5WK2 - chains L and H; structure by X-ray diffraction, 1.50 A resolution.

== Chain L ==
Molecule: M116 light chain
From: Homo sapiens
Chain sequence (220 residues; numbered 1 to 220; the number before each row is that of its first residue):
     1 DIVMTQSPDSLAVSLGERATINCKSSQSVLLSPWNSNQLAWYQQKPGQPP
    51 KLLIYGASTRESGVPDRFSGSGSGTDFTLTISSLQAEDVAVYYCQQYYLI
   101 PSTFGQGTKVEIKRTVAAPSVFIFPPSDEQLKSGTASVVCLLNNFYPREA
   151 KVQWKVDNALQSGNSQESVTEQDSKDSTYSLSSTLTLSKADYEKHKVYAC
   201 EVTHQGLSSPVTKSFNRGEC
Disordered / not traced: 220
Disulfides: Cys23-Cys94, Cys140-Cys200
From the paper describing this entry:
  - conformationally variable residues (loop rearrangement): Ser32 to Asn35

== Chain H ==
Molecule: M116 heavy chain
From: Homo sapiens
Notes: fragment: fd
Chain sequence (230 residues; row label = number of the first residue in the row):
     1 EVQLVQSGAEVKKPGESLKISCKGSGYSFTSYWIGWVRQMPGKGLEWMGI
    51 IDPSDSDTRYSPSFQGQVTISADKSISTAYLQWSSLKASDTAMYYCARVG
   101 PADVWDSFDYWGQGTLVTVSSASTKGPSVFPLAPSSKSTSGGTAALGCLV
   151 KDYFPEPVTVSWNSGALTSGVHTFPAVLQSSGLYSLSSVVTVPSSSLGTQ
   201 TYICNVNHKPSNTKVDKKVEPKSCHHHHHH
Disordered / not traced: 136-141, 224-230
Disulfides: Cys22-Cys96, Cys148-Cys204
From the paper describing this entry:
  - conformationally variable residues (loop rearrangement): Ala97 to Gly100

== Interface between chain L and chain H ==
Residue-residue contacts - 68 pairs, chain L then chain H:
  Leu31(L) - Val104(H)  hydrophobic
  Trp34(L) - Asp103(H)
  Gln38(L) - Trp105(H)
  Ala40(L) - Ser107(H)
  Tyr42(L) - Ser107(H)
  Tyr42(L) - Phe108(H)  hydrogen bond (side chain-backbone)
  Tyr42(L) - Trp111(H)
  Gln44(L) - Gln39(H)  hydrogen bond
  Gln44(L) - Tyr95(H)  hydrogen bond
  Gln48(L) - Tyr95(H)  hydrogen bond (backbone-side chain)
  Pro49(L) - Tyr95(H)  hydrophobic
  Pro49(L) - Gly112(H)
  Pro49(L) - Gln113(H)
  Pro50(L) - Leu45(H)  hydrophobic
  Pro50(L) - Trp111(H)
  Leu52(L) - Ser107(H)
  Leu52(L) - Phe108(H)
  Tyr93(L) - Gln39(H)  hydrogen bond
  Tyr93(L) - Lys43(H)
  Tyr93(L) - Gly44(H)
  Tyr93(L) - Leu45(H)
  Gln95(L) - Phe108(H)
  Tyr97(L) - Trp105(H)
  Tyr97(L) - Asp106(H)
  Tyr97(L) - Ser107(H)
  Ile100(L) - Trp105(H)
  Pro101(L) - Trp47(H)  hydrophobic
  Pro101(L) - Pro62(H)
  Ser102(L) - Trp47(H)
  Phe104(L) - Leu45(H)
  Phe104(L) - Trp47(H)
  Phe104(L) - Phe108(H)  hydrophobic
  Phe122(L) - Ala145(H)  hydrophobic
  Phe124(L) - Leu132(H)
  Phe124(L) - Ala133(H)
  Phe124(L) - Ala145(H)
  Ser127(L) - Phe130(H)
  Ser127(L) - Pro131(H)
  Asp128(L) - Lys222(H)  salt bridge
  Glu129(L) - Val129(H)
  Glu129(L) - Phe130(H)
  Glu129(L) - Pro131(H)
  Glu129(L) - Lys217(H)  salt bridge
  Gln130(L) - Phe130(H)
  Gln130(L) - Lys151(H)
  Ser137(L) - Leu149(H)
  Ser137(L) - Lys151(H)
  Val139(L) - Leu132(H)  hydrophobic
  Leu141(L) - Ala145(H)  hydrophobic
  Leu141(L) - Phe174(H)  hydrophobic
  Leu141(L) - Val189(H)  hydrophobic
  Asn143(L) - His172(H)  hydrogen bond
  Asn143(L) - Thr191(H)
  Asn144(L) - His172(H)  hydrogen bond
  Gln166(L) - Val177(H)
  Gln166(L) - Leu178(H)  hydrogen bond (side chain-backbone)
  Gln166(L) - Gln179(H)
  Glu167(L) - Val177(H)
  Ser168(L) - Phe174(H)
  Ser168(L) - Pro175(H)  hydrogen bond (side chain-backbone)
  Val169(L) - Pro175(H)
  Thr170(L) - Phe174(H)
  Asp173(L) - His172(H)
  Ser180(L) - His172(H)  hydrogen bond
  Ser180(L) - Phe174(H)
  Leu181(L) - Phe174(H)
  Ser182(L) - Phe174(H)
  Ser182(L) - Ser187(H)  hydrogen bond
Also at the interface, not in a pair above, chain L (43 interface residues in all): Tyr55, Glu61, Tyr98, Leu99, Gln106, Thr135
Also at the interface, not in a pair above, chain H (44 interface residues in all): Val37, Glu46, Ile50, Arg59, Ser61, Asp109, Thr143, Leu146, Thr173

== Overview ==
43 residues of chain L face 44 of chain H across their interface, with 11 hydrogen bonds and 2 salt bridges.
Polar pairs include Asp128(L)-Lys222(H), Glu129(L)-Lys217(H) and Tyr42(L)-Phe108(H). From the paper:
conformational variability at Ser32(L) and Ala97(H).
Chain L is M116 light chain and chain H is M116 heavy chain, both from Homo sapiens; the structure, Crystal
structure of anti-CCL17 antibody M116, was determined by X-ray diffraction (same publication as 5WK3).
